Entry 4R8P (X-ray diffraction, 3.28 A resolution); this record covers chains D and I of the 14 polymer chains in the assembly.

[Chain D]
Molecule: Histone H2B 1.1
From: Xenopus laevis
UniProt: P02281 (H2B11_XENLA); residues 4-125 here correspond to UniProt positions 5-126 (UniProt number = residue number + 1)
Chain sequence (122 residues; row label = number of the first residue in the row):
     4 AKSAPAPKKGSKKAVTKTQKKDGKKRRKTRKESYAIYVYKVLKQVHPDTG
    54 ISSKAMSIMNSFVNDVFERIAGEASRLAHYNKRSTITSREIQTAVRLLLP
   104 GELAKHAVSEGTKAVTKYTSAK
Not modelled in the structure: 4-30
Construct notes: conflict Thr32 (Ser33 in P02281)
Swiss-Prot annotation at these positions:
  - modified residue: Lys5 (N6-acetyllysine), Lys12 (N6-acetyllysine), Ser14 (Phosphoserine), Lys15 (N6-acetyllysine), Lys20 (N6-acetyllysine)
  - glycosylation: Ser112 (O-linked (GlcNAc) serine)
  - cross-link: Lys120 (Glycyl lysine isopeptide (Lys-Gly) (interchain with G-Cter in ubiquitin))

[Chain I]
Molecule: 147-nt DNA strand
From: Synthetic DNA
Notes: fragment: Widom 601 147-mer (+ strand)
Sequence (147 nucleotides; each row starts with the number of its first residue; numbers below 1 keep their minus sign (DA-73 is residue -73)):
   -73 ATCGAGAATCCCGGTGCCGAGGCCGCTCAATTGGTCGTAGACAGCTCTAG
   -23 CACCGCTTAAACGCACGTACGCGCTGTCCCCCGCGTTTTAACCGCCAAGG
    27 GGATTACTCCCTAGTCTCCAGGCACGTGTCAGATATATACATCCGAT
Not modelled in the structure: -73 to -72, 73

[How chain D and chain I interact]
Pairs across the interface - 15 pairs, chain D then chain I:
  Lys31(D) - DT30(I)  hydrogen bond to the phosphate
  Thr32(D) - DT30(I)  phosphate contact
  Tyr42(D) - DG-53(I)  sugar contact
  Tyr42(D) - DG-52(I)  hydrogen bond to the phosphate
  Gly53(D) - DG-53(I)  phosphate contact
  Ile54(D) - DA-54(I)  sugar contact
  Ile54(D) - DG-53(I)  phosphate contact
  Ser55(D) - DA-54(I)  phosphate contact
  Ser56(D) - DA-54(I)  hydrogen bond to the phosphate
  Arg86(D) - DG-34(I)  phosphate contact
  Arg86(D) - DA-33(I)  salt bridge to the phosphate
  Ser87(D) - DA-35(I)  hydrogen bond to the phosphate
  Ser87(D) - DG-34(I)  hydrogen bond to the phosphate
  Thr88(D) - DA-35(I)  phosphate contact
  Thr88(D) - DG-34(I)  hydrogen bond to the phosphate

[Overview]
10 residues of chain D face 7 of chain I across their interface, with 6 hydrogen bonds and 1 salt bridge.
Polar contacts include Lys31(D)-DT30(I), Tyr42(D)-DG-52(I) and Ser56(D)-DA-54(I).
Here chain D is Histone H2B 1.1 (Xenopus laevis) and chain I is a 147-nt DNA strand (Synthetic DNA). Entry
4R8P (Crystal structure of the Ring1B/Bmi1/UbcH5c PRC1 ubiquitylation module bound to the nucleosome core
particle) was determined by X-ray diffraction.
